Entry 7S4Z (X-ray diffraction, 1.90 A resolution); this record covers chain A.

# Chain A
Protein: Proteinase K
Source organism: Parengyodontium album
Notes: EC 3.4.21.64
UniProt: P06873 (PRTK_PARAQ); residues 1-279 here correspond to UniProt positions 106-384 (UniProt number = residue number + 105)
Chain sequence (279 residues; numbered 1 to 279; the number before each row is that of its first residue):
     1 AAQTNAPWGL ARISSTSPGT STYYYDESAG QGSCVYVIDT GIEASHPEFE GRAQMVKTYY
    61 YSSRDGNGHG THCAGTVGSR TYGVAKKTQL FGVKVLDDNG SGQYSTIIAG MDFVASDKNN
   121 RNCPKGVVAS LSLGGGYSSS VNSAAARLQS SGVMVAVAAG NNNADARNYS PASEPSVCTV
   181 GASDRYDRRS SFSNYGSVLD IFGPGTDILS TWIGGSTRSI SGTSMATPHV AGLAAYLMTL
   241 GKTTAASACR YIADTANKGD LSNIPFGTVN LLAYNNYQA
Construct notes: conflict Asp207 (Ser312 in P06873)
Disulfide bonds: Cys34-Cys123, Cys178-Cys249
Ion coordination: Ca2+ site 1: Thr16, Asp260; Ca2+ site 2: Pro175, Val177, Asp200
Swiss-Prot annotation at these positions:
  - active site (Charge relay system): Asp39, His69, Ser224
  - binding site (Ca(2+)): Thr16, Pro175, Val177, Asp200, Asp260

# Overview
Thr16 and Asp260 coordinate Ca2+ site 1. Pro175, Val177 and Asp200 coordinate Ca2+ site 2. UniProt lists 3
active-site residues and 5 Ca2+-binding residues.
Chain A is Proteinase K (Parengyodontium album); the structure, Serial Macromolecular Crystallography at ALBA
Synchrotron Light Source - Proteinase K, was determined by X-ray diffraction together with 7S4R, 7S4W and 7S4Y
from the same study.
